PDB entry 7PF5 | electron microscopy, 3.80 A resolution | chains a and I of the 11 polymer chains in the assembly

# Chain a
Protein: Histone H3.2
Organism: Homo sapiens
UniProtKB: Q71DI3 (H32_HUMAN); residues 0-135 here correspond to UniProt positions 1-136 (UniProt number = residue number + 1)
Sequence (136 residues; row label = number of the first residue in the row; numbering starts at 0):
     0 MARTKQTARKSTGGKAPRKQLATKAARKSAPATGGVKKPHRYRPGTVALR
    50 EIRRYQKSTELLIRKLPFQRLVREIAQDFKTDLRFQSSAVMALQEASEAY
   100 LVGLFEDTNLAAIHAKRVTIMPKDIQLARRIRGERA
Not modelled in the structure: 0-36, 134-135
Differences from the reference sequence: engineered mutation Ala110 (Cys111 in Q71DI3)
Swiss-Prot annotation at these positions:
  - modified residue: Arg2 (Asymmetric dimethylarginine), Thr3 (Phosphothreonine), Lys4 (Allysine), Gln5 (5-glutamyl dopamine), Thr6 (Phosphothreonine), Arg8 (Citrulline), Lys9 (N6,N6,N6-trimethyllysine), Ser10 (ADP-ribosylserine), Thr11 (Phosphothreonine), Lys14 (N6-(2-hydroxyisobutyryl)lysine), Arg17 (Asymmetric dimethylarginine), Lys18 (N6-(2-hydroxyisobutyryl)lysine), Lys23 (N6-(2-hydroxyisobutyryl)lysine), Arg26 (Citrulline), Lys27 (N6,N6,N6-trimethyllysine), Ser28 (ADP-ribosylserine), Lys36 (N6,N6,N6-trimethyllysine), Lys37 (N6-methyllysine), Tyr41 (Phosphotyrosine), Lys56 (N6,N6,N6-trimethyllysine) and 8 more in UniProt
  - lipidation: Lys18 (N6-decanoyllysine)

# Chain I
Molecule: 167-nt DNA strand
Organism: synthetic construct
Sequence (167 nucleotides; each row starts with the number of its first residue):
   198 CACTGGCCGCCTGGAGAATCCCGGTGCCGAGGCCGCTCAATTGGTCGTAG
   248 ACAGCTCTAGCACCGCTTAAACGCACGTACGCGCTGTCCCCCGCGTTTTA
   298 ACCGCCAAGGGGATTACTCCCTAGTCTCCAGGCACGTGTCAGATATATAC
   348 ATCCTGTCATGTAAGTA

# Interface between chain a and chain I
Contacting residue pairs - 23 pairs, chain a then chain I:
  Lys37(a) - DT352(I)  salt bridge to the phosphate
  His39(a) - DC351(I)  sugar contact
  Arg40(a) - DC351(I)  sugar contact
  Tyr41(a) - DC351(I)  sugar contact
  Arg42(a) - DA276(I)  salt bridge to the phosphate
  Arg42(a) - DC351(I)  hydrogen bond to the phosphate
  Pro43(a) - DT275(I)  sugar contact
  Pro43(a) - DA276(I)  phosphate contact
  Thr45(a) - DC351(I)  phosphate contact
  Arg63(a) - DA268(I)  salt bridge to the phosphate
  Arg72(a) - DC258(I)  salt bridge to the phosphate
  Arg83(a) - DC258(I)  hydrogen bond to the sugar
  Phe84(a) - DG257(I)  sugar contact
  Phe84(a) - DC258(I)  hydrogen bond to the phosphate
  Gln85(a) - DG257(I)  phosphate contact
  Ser86(a) - DG257(I)  hydrogen bond to the phosphate
  Arg116(a) - DG278(I)  phosphate contact
  Val117(a) - DC277(I)  phosphate contact
  Val117(a) - DG278(I)  hydrogen bond to the phosphate
  Thr118(a) - DC277(I)  phosphate contact
  Thr118(a) - DG278(I)  hydrogen bond to the phosphate
  Met120(a) - DG278(I)  phosphate contact
  Met120(a) - DC279(I)  phosphate contact
Other interface residues (no listed pair), chain a (18 interface residues in all): Lys115
Other interface residues (no listed pair), chain I (13 interface residues in all): DA267, DA272, DC350

# Overview
The interface between chain a and chain I involves 18 residues on one side and 13 on the other, with 6
hydrogen bonds and 4 salt bridges. Polar pairs include Arg83(a)-DC258(I), Arg42(a)-DC351(I) and
Phe84(a)-DC258(I).
Here chain a is Histone H3.2 (Homo sapiens) and chain I is a 167-nt DNA strand (synthetic construct). Entry
7PF5 (Nucleosome 2 of the 4x187 nucleosome array containing H1) was determined by electron microscopy,
deposited together with 7PET, 7PEU, 7PEV, 7PEW, 7PEX, 7PEY and 16 further entries.
